6HED - chains b and c of the 34 polymer chains in the assembly; structure by electron microscopy, 6.95 A resolution (low resolution: residue-level contacts below are approximate; hydrogen-bond / salt-bridge calls are withheld).

[Chain b (and c)]
Name: Proteasome subunit alpha
From: Archaeoglobus fulgidus DSM 4304
Notes: EC 3.4.25.1; chain c of this document is another copy of the same molecule, construct and numbering; everything in this record applies to it too
UniProtKB: O29760 (PSA_ARCFU); residues 5-246 here = UniProt positions 5-246
Sequence (242 residues; each row starts with the number of its first residue):
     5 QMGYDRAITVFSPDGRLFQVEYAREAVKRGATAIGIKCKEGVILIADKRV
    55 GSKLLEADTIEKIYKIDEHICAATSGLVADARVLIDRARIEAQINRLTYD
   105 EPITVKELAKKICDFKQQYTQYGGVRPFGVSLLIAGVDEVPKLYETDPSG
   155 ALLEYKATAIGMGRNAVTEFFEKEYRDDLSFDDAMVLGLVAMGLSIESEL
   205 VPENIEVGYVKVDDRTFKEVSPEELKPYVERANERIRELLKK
Not modelled in the structure: 5-9

[Chain b / chain c interface]
Pairs across the interface (71; chain b residue first):
  Arg10(b) with Arg10(c); Gly128(c)
  Ala11(b) with Ile12(c); Gly128(c)
  Thr13(b) with Arg130(c)
  Val14(b) with Gln23(c)
  Phe15(b) with Gln23(c); Tyr26(c); Ala27(c); Arg130(c); Pro131(c)
  Ser16(b) with Tyr26(c)
  Pro17(b) with Tyr26(c); Glu29(c); Ala30(c)
  Asp18(b) with Ala30(c); Arg33(c); Leu81(c)
  Gly19(b) with Ala30(c); Leu81(c); Arg130(c)
  Leu21(b) with Arg130(c)
  Lys41(b) with Glu60(c)
  Lys110(b) with Glu65(c)
  Lys114(b) with Arg86(c); Asp90(c); Arg93(c)
  Cys117(b) with Arg86(c)
  Asp118(b) with Arg86(c); Val87(c); Asp90(c)
  Gln121(b) with Ala83(c); Asp84(c); Val87(c)
  Gln122(b) with Tyr123(c)
  Thr124(b) with Arg130(c)
  Gln125(b) with Asp84(c); Tyr123(c); Val129(c); Arg130(c); Phe132(c)
  Tyr126(b) with Gly128(c)
  Ser153(b) with Ala83(c)
  Gly154(b) with Ala83(c); Arg86(c)
  Ala155(b) with Val82(c); Ala83(c); Arg86(c)
  Leu156(b) with Val82(c); Arg86(c)
  Leu157(b) with Ile64(c)
  Glu158(b) with Leu59(c); Glu60(c); Thr63(c); Ile64(c)
  Tyr159(b) with Leu58(c); Leu59(c); Glu60(c)
  Lys160(b) with Lys57(c); Leu58(c); Leu59(c); Glu60(c); Asp62(c)
  Ala161(b) with Leu58(c)
  Thr172(b) with Leu58(c)
  Phe175(b) with Lys57(c); Leu58(c)
  Glu176(b) with Ser56(c); Lys57(c); Leu58(c)
  Tyr179(b) with Lys57(c)
Other interface residues (no listed pair), chain b (37 interface residues in all): Gly127, Val171, Arg180, Asp181
Other interface residues (no listed pair), chain c (34 interface residues in all): Ala11, Ala61, Gly127

[Summary]
37 residues of chain b face 34 of chain c across their interface.
Chain b and chain c are both Proteasome subunit alpha (Archaeoglobus fulgidus DSM 4304); the structure,
PAN-proteasome in state 5, was determined by electron microscopy, deposited together with 6HE5, 6HE7, 6HE8,
6HE9, 6HEA and 6HEC.
